9NL4 - chains A and T of the 5 polymer chains in the assembly; structure by electron microscopy, 4.60 A resolution (low resolution: residue-level contacts below are approximate; hydrogen-bond / salt-bridge calls are withheld).

# Chain A
Molecule: R2 retrotransposon protein
From: Platysternon megacephalum
Sequence (1121 residues; each row starts with the number of its first residue):
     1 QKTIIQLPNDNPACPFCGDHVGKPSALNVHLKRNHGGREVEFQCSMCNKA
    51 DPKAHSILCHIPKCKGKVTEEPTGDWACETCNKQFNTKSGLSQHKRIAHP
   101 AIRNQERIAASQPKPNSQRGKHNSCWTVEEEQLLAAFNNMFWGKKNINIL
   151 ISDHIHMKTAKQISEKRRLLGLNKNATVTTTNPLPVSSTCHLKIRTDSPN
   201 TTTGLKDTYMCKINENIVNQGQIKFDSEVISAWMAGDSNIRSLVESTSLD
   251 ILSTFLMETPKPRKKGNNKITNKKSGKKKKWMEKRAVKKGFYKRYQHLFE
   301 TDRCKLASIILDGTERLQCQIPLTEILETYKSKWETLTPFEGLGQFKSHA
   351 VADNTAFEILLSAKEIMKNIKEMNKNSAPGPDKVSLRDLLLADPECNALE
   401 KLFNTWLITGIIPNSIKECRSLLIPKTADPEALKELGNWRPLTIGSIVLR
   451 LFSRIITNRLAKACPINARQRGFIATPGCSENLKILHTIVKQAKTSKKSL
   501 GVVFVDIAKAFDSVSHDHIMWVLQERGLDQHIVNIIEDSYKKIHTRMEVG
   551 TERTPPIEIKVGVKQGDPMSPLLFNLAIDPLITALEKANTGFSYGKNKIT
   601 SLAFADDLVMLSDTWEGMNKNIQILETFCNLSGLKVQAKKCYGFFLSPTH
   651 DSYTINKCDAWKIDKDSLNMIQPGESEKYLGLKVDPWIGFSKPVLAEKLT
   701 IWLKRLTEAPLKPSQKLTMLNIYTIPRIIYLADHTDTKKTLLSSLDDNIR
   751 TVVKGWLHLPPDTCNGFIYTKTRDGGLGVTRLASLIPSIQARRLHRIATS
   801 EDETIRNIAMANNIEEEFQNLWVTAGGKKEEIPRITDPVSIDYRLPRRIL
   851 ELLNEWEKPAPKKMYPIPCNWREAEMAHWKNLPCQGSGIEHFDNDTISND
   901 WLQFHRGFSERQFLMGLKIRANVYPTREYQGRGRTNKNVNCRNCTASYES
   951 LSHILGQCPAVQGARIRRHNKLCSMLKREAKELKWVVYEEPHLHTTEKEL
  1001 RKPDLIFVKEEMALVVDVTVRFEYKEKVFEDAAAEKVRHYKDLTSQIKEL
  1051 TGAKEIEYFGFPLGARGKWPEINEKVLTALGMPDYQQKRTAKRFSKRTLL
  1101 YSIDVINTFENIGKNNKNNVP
Disordered / not traced: 266-279
Metal / ion sites: Zn2+ site 1: Cys-14, Cys-17, His-30, His-35; Zn2+ site 2: Cys-44, Cys-47, His-60, Cys-64; Zn2+ site 3: Cys-78, Cys-81, His-94, His-99; Zn2+ site 4: Cys-941, Cys-944, His-953, Cys-958

# Chain T
Molecule: Top strand for target rDNA
Sequence (70 nucleotides; numbered 1 to 70; the number before each row is that of its first residue):
     1 CTGTGAAGCGCGGGTAAACGGCGGGAGTAACTATGACTCTCTTAAGGTAG
    51 CCAAATGCCTCGTCATCTAA
Disordered / not traced: 1-8, 46-70

# How chain A and chain T interact
Pairs across the interface (47; chain A residue first):
  Lys-23(A) / DC41(T)
  Ser-25(A) / DC41(T)
  Val-29(A) / DT43(T)
  Arg-33(A) / DT43(T)
  His-55(A) / DC39(T)
  Leu-58(A) / DT40(T)
  Pro-62(A) / DT38(T)
  Ser-89(A) / DT28(T)
  Gly-90(A) / DA29(T)
  Gln-93(A) / DT28(T)
  Gln-93(A) / DA29(T)
  His-94(A) / DA30(T)
  Ile-97(A) / DA30(T)
  Pro-115(A) / DA18(T)
  Pro-115(A) / DC19(T)
  Ser-117(A) / DA18(T)
  Ser-117(A) / DC19(T)
  Gln-118(A) / DA17(T)
  Gln-118(A) / DA18(T)
  Gln-118(A) / DC19(T)
  Gln-118(A) / DG20(T)
  Gly-120(A) / DA17(T)
  Lys-121(A) / DA17(T)
  Lys-121(A) / DA18(T)
  His-122(A) / DA16(T)
  His-122(A) / DA17(T)
  Asn-138(A) / DC9(T)
  Phe-141(A) / DC9(T)
  Trp-142(A) / DG10(T)
  Ile-147(A) / DC9(T)
  Asn-148(A) / DC9(T)
  Arg-167(A) / DC9(T)
  Arg-167(A) / DG10(T)
  Arg-168(A) / DC11(T)
  Arg-168(A) / DG12(T)
  Asn-173(A) / DC9(T)
  Asn-173(A) / DG10(T)
  Lys-174(A) / DG10(T)
  Lys-712(A) / DA45(T)
  Lys-738(A) / DT32(T)
  Lys-738(A) / DA33(T)
  Lys-739(A) / DA33(T)
  Thr-740(A) / DA33(T)
  His-758(A) / DA44(T)
  Glu-910(A) / DA45(T)
  Arg-911(A) / DA44(T)
  Arg-934(A) / DC41(T)
Other interface residues (no listed pair), chain A (45 interface residues in all): Lys-63, Phe-85, Asn-86, Asn-116, Gly-143, Ile-151, Ile-163, Ser-164, His-650, Gln-930
Other interface residues (no listed pair), chain T (25 interface residues in all): DG13, DT15, DC22, DT42

# In short
45 residues of chain A face 25 of chain T across their interface. Cys-14(A), Cys-17(A), His-30(A) and
His-35(A) coordinate Zn2+ site 1. Cys-44(A), Cys-47(A), His-60(A) and Cys-64(A) coordinate Zn2+ site 2.
Chain A is R2 retrotransposon protein (Platysternon megacephalum) and chain T is Top strand for target rDNA;
the structure, Structure of R2 retrotransposon protein from Platysternon megacephalum after second strand
nicking, was determined by electron microscopy, deposited together with 9NL2 and 9NL3.
